PDB entry 3GL4 | X-ray diffraction, 2.15 A resolution | chains A and B

# Chain A (and B)
Name: KillerRed
Source organism: Anthomedusae sp. DC-2005
Notes: chain B of this document is another copy of the same molecule, construct and numbering; everything in this record applies to it too
Reference sequence: Q2TCH5 (Q2TCH5_9CNID); aligned to UniProt positions 1-237 over residues 1-237
Chain sequence (235 residues; row label = number of the first residue in the row; note: 2 numbers in that range are skipped by the numbering (no residue carries them; nothing is unmodelled there)):
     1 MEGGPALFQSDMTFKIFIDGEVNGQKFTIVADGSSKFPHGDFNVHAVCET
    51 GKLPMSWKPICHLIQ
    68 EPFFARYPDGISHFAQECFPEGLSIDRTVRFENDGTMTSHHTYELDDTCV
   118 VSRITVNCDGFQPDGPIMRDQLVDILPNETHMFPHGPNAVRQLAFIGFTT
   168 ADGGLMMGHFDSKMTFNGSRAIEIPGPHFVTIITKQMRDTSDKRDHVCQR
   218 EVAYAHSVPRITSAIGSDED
Not modelled in the structure: 1, 234-237
Construct notes: chromophore (65, 65, 65)
Modified positions: Gln65 ([2-(3-carbamoyl-1-imino-propyl)-4-(4-hydroxy-benzylidene)-5-oxo-4,5-dihydro-imidazol-1-yl]-acetic acid; CRQ)
Covalent attachments: covalent link Gln65-Glu68
What the authors report for this chain:
  - mutagenesis - P69K/I199S, Y74H/A82K/H195Y, A82K: decreased expression

# How chain A and chain B interact
Contacting residue pairs - 64 pairs, chain A then chain B:
  Asn43(A) - Ala231(B)
  Glu99(A) - Arg158(B)  salt bridge
  Leu143(A) - Phe150(B)  hydrophobic
  Leu143(A) - Pro194(B)  hydrophobic
  Pro144(A) - Phe196(B)
  Pro144(A) - Val225(B)  hydrophobic
  Asn145(A) - His148(B)
  Glu146(A) - Glu146(B)
  Glu146(A) - His148(B)  hydrogen bond (backbone-side chain)
  Glu146(A) - Phe196(B)
  Glu146(A) - His223(B)  salt bridge
  Glu146(A) - Val225(B)
  His148(A) - Asn145(B)
  His148(A) - Glu146(B)  hydrogen bond (side chain-backbone)
  His148(A) - His148(B)
  His148(A) - Phe162(B)
  Phe150(A) - Leu143(B)  hydrophobic
  Phe150(A) - Leu172(B)  hydrophobic
  Pro151(A) - Leu172(B)
  Arg158(A) - Glu99(B)  salt bridge
  Arg158(A) - Met174(B)
  Leu160(A) - Phe162(B)
  Leu160(A) - Met174(B)  hydrophobic
  Ala161(A) - Phe162(B)
  Phe162(A) - His148(B)
  Phe162(A) - Leu160(B)
  Phe162(A) - Ala161(B)
  Phe162(A) - Phe162(B)  hydrophobic
  Met174(A) - Phe150(B)  hydrophobic
  Pro194(A) - Leu143(B)  hydrophobic
  Phe196(A) - Pro144(B)
  Phe196(A) - Asn145(B)
  Phe196(A) - Glu146(B)
  Thr198(A) - Val225(B)
  Ile200(A) - Val225(B)  hydrophobic
  Ile200(A) - Pro226(B)
  Ile200(A) - Ile228(B)
  Lys202(A) - Ile228(B)
  Lys202(A) - Thr229(B)  hydrogen bond (side chain-backbone)
  Lys202(A) - Ser230(B)
  Lys202(A) - Ala231(B)
  Met204(A) - Ala231(B)  hydrophobic
  Met204(A) - Ile232(B)  hydrophobic
  Cys215(A) - Ala231(B)
  Arg217(A) - Ile228(B)
  Arg217(A) - Ser230(B)  hydrogen bond (side chain-backbone)
  Arg217(A) - Ala231(B)
  Tyr221(A) - Pro226(B)
  His223(A) - Glu146(B)  salt bridge
  Val225(A) - Glu146(B)
  Val225(A) - Ile200(B)  hydrophobic
  Pro226(A) - Ile200(B)
  Ile228(A) - Ile200(B)
  Ile228(A) - Thr201(B)
  Ile228(A) - Lys202(B)
  Ile228(A) - Arg217(B)
  Ile228(A) - Val219(B)  hydrophobic
  Thr229(A) - Lys202(B)  hydrogen bond (backbone-side chain)
  Ser230(A) - Arg217(B)  hydrogen bond (backbone-side chain)
  Ala231(A) - Asn43(B)
  Ala231(A) - Met204(B)  hydrophobic
  Ala231(A) - Arg217(B)
  Ile232(A) - Asn43(B)
  Ile232(A) - Arg217(B)
Other interface residues (no listed pair), chain A (38 interface residues in all): Arg97, Leu172, Thr201, Gln203, Val219, Arg227, Gly233
Other interface residues (no listed pair), chain B (35 interface residues in all): Arg97, Pro151, Thr198, Glu218, Gly233

# Summary
38 residues of chain A and 35 residues of chain B are in contact, with 6 hydrogen bonds and 4 salt bridges.
Polar pairs include Glu99(A)-Arg158(B), Glu146(A)-His223(B) and Glu146(A)-His148(B). From the paper:
P69K/I199S, Y74H/A82K/H195Y and A82K of chain A reduce expression.
Both chains are KillerRed (Anthomedusae sp. DC-2005). Entry 3GL4 (X-ray structure of photobleached killerred)
was determined by X-ray diffraction together with 3GB3 from the same study.
